PDB entry 7SCY | electron microscopy, 4.10 A resolution (low resolution: residue-level contacts below are approximate; hydrogen-bond / salt-bridge calls are withheld) | chains I and A of the 11 polymer chains in the assembly

== Chain I ==
Molecule: 147-nt DNA strand
Sequence (147 nucleotides; each row starts with the number of its first residue; numbers below 1 keep their minus sign (DA-73 is residue -73)):
   -73 ATCGGATGTA TATATCTGAC ACGTGCCTGG AGACTAGGGA GTAATCCCCT TGGCGGTTAA
   -13 AACGCGGGGG ACAGCGCGTA CGTGCGTTTA AGCGGTGCTA GAGCTGTCTA CGACCAATTG
    47 AGCGGCCTCG GCACCGGGAT TCTCGAT

== Chain A ==
Molecule: Histone H3.1
Organism: Homo sapiens
UniProtKB: P68431 (H31_HUMAN); residues 0-135 here correspond to UniProt positions 1-136 (UniProt number = residue number + 1)
Amino-acid sequence (139 residues; each row starts with the number of its first residue; numbers below 1 keep their minus sign (Gly-3 is residue -3)):
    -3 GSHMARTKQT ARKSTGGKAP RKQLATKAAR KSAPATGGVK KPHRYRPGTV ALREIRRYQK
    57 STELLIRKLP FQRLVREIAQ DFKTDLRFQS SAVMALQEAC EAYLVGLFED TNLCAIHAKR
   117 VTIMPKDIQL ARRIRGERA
Disordered / not traced: -3 to 37, 134-135
Sequence notes: expression tag (-3 to -1)
Swiss-Prot annotation at these positions:
  - modified residue: Arg2 (Asymmetric dimethylarginine), Thr3 (Phosphothreonine), Lys4 (Allysine), Gln5 (5-glutamyl dopamine), Thr6 (Phosphothreonine), Arg8 (Citrulline), Lys9 (N6,N6,N6-trimethyllysine), Ser10 (ADP-ribosylserine), Thr11 (Phosphothreonine), Lys14 (N6-(2-hydroxyisobutyryl)lysine), Arg17 (Asymmetric dimethylarginine), Lys18 (N6-(2-hydroxyisobutyryl)lysine), Lys23 (N6-(2-hydroxyisobutyryl)lysine), Arg26 (Citrulline), Lys27 (N6,N6,N6-trimethyllysine), Ser28 (ADP-ribosylserine), Lys36 (N6,N6,N6-trimethyllysine), Lys37 (N6-methyllysine), Tyr41 (Phosphotyrosine), Lys56 (N6,N6,N6-trimethyllysine) and 8 more in UniProt
  - lipidation: Lys18 (N6-decanoyllysine)

== Chain I / chain A interface ==
Pairs across the interface (26):
  DT-67(I) - His39(A)
  DT-67(I) - Tyr41(A)
  DG-66(I) - Tyr41(A)
  DG-66(I) - Arg49(A)
  DT-65(I) - Arg49(A)
  DG8(I) - Pro43(A)
  DG8(I) - Gly44(A)
  DT9(I) - Arg40(A)
  DT9(I) - Arg42(A)
  DT9(I) - Pro43(A)
  DT9(I) - Gly44(A)
  DT9(I) - Thr45(A)
  DT9(I) - Val46(A)
  DT9(I) - Ala47(A)
  DG10(I) - Arg40(A)
  DG10(I) - Tyr41(A)
  DG10(I) - Val46(A)
  DA17(I) - Arg63(A)
  DA17(I) - Leu65(A)
  DA17(I) - Pro66(A)
  DA17(I) - Arg69(A)
  DG18(I) - Arg63(A)
  DG18(I) - Lys64(A)
  DG18(I) - Leu65(A)
  DG18(I) - Pro66(A)
  DG27(I) - Arg83(A)
Also at the interface, not in a pair above, chain I (14 interface residues in all): DC-2, DA-1, DC7, DA26, DA28
Also at the interface, not in a pair above, chain A (18 interface residues in all): Lys115, Thr118

== Summary ==
Chain I and chain A form an interface of 14 and 18 residues respectively.
Chain I is a 147-nt DNA strand and chain A is Histone H3.1 (Homo sapiens); the structure, Nuc147 bound to
single BRCT, was determined by electron microscopy (same publication as 7SCZ).
